Entry 8XYQ (electron microscopy, 2.80 A resolution); this record covers chains A and B of the 4 polymer chains in the assembly.

Chain A:
Protein: MT-a70 family protein
Source organism: Tetrahymena thermophila SB210
UniProt: Q22GC0 (Q22GC0_TETTS); residues 1-372 here correspond to UniProt positions 57-428 (UniProt number = residue number + 56)
Sequence (378 residues; each row starts with the number of its first residue; numbers below 1 keep their minus sign (Gly-5 is residue -5)):
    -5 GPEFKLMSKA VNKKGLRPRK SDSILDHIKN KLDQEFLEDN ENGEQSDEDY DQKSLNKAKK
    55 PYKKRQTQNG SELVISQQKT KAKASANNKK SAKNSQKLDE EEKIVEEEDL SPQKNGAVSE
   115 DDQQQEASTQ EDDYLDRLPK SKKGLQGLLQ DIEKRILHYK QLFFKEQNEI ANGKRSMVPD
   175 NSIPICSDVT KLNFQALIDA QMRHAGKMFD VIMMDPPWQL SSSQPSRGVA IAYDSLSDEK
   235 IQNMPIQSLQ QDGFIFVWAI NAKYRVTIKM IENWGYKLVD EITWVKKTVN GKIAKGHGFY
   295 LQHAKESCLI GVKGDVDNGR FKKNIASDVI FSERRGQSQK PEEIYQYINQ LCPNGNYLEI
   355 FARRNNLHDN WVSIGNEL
Disordered / not traced: -5 to 135, 215-227
Construct notes: expression tag (-5 to 0)
Residues lining bound ligands: S-adenosylmethionine (SAM): Ser181, Asp182, Val183, Thr184, Asp209, Pro210, Pro211, Asp228, Leu230, Ser332, Gln333, Lys334, Phe355, Ala356, Arg357, Asn359, Asn360, Gly369, Asn370, Glu371
From the paper describing this entry:
  - mutagenesis - D209N, H291F: abolished catalytic activity
  - mutagenesis - R221A, K280E, K286A/K289E: decreased binding to DNA
  - mutagenesis - D209A: abolished catalytic activity (proposed by the authors, not directly observed)

Chain B:
Protein: Methyltransferase MT, putative
Source organism: Tetrahymena thermophila SB210
UniProt: Q22XT1 (Q22XT1_TETTS); numbering as in UniProt (aligned over 1-324)
Sequence (357 residues; row label = number of the first residue in the row; numbers below 1 keep their minus sign (Gly-4 is residue -4)):
    -4 GPGRPMSQET LAACQSLDKF AHPKKVSPVQ KSQIIEEPPL QKKIKPTEPG EDQLSLLLKW
    56 RSSYIPPQKP TNEDEYKKII CKDISSEKLE QHAGDVSALF INIKWKLSEG QSGKSIEDLK
   116 KLAISDKLIN NGIIFIWSEK EILSQIVDVL EAKGFNYIEN FMINQLSADK ALEMQRKNQN
   176 QQSKEKKITD FFKRLTPQKN IWSDITPEQC IEQEKFPPNN YVQDIFVNSE YSFFRKSKKI
   236 LLMLRKFNKD AQLELRHQRT SDIFFDIFEQ NKPNDVSKKG MEFVYKMIET LLPKANYSEE
   296 NKGAFKMMEL YADDKSQPRK GWISVYEQEW SHPQFEKGGG SGGGSGGGSW SHPQFEK
Disordered / not traced: -4 to 42, 176-195, 325-352
Construct notes: expression tag (-4 to 0, 325-352)

How chain A and chain B interact:
Pairs across the interface (93):
  Phe248(A) with Phe228(B), hydrophobic
  Phe250(A) with Phe229(B), hydrophobic
  Asn255(A) with Tyr152(B), hydrogen bond; Ile153(B)
  Tyr258(A) with Tyr152(B), hydrophobic
  Arg259(A) with Val142(B); Glu146(B), salt bridge; Tyr152(B)
  Ile262(A) with Leu138(B), hydrophobic; Ser139(B)
  Glu266(A) with Ser139(B), hydrogen bond
  Leu272(A) with Glu136(B); Ser139(B)
  Val273(A) with Tyr226(B), hydrogen bond (backbone-side chain); Phe228(B), hydrophobic
  Asp274(A) with Lys135(B); Tyr226(B); Phe228(B); Phe229(B)
  Glu275(A) with Lys135(B); Leu138(B); Lys233(B)
  Ile276(A) with Phe229(B), hydrophobic
  Thr277(A) with Met157(B); Lys233(B)
  Val279(A) with Met157(B), hydrophobic; Asn159(B); Ile258(B), hydrophobic
  Lys281(A) with Gln48(B); Gln218(B)
  Gly285(A) with Gln48(B), hydrogen bond (backbone-side chain); Leu52(B)
  Lys286(A) with Leu51(B), hydrogen bond (side chain-backbone); Leu52(B)
  Ile287(A) with Leu52(B); Ile258(B); Phe260(B), hydrophobic
  His291(A) with Gln253(B)
  Gly292(A) with Gln253(B), hydrogen bond (backbone-side chain)
  Phe293(A) with His252(B)
  Tyr294(A) with Ile153(B); Glu154(B); Arg240(B), hydrogen bond; Gln253(B), hydrogen bond (backbone-backbone); Leu286(B)
  Leu295(A) with Glu154(B); Asn155(B); Phe156(B), hydrophobic; Thr255(B); Asp257(B)
  Gln296(A) with Gln253(B), hydrogen bond (side chain-backbone); Thr255(B), hydrogen bond (backbone-backbone); Ser256(B); Asp257(B), hydrogen bond (backbone-backbone)
  His297(A) with Glu154(B), salt bridge; Asp257(B)
  Ala298(A) with Asp257(B), hydrogen bond (backbone-side chain); Ile258(B), hydrophobic
  Lys299(A) with Asn155(B), hydrogen bond (side chain-backbone); Met157(B); Asp257(B), salt bridge; Ile258(B)
  Lys317(A) with Ser227(B)
  Asn318(A) with Ser224(B); Glu225(B), hydrogen bond; Tyr226(B), hydrogen bond (side chain-backbone); Phe228(B), hydrogen bond (backbone-backbone); Arg230(B)
  Ile319(A) with Phe228(B); Phe229(B); Arg230(B)
  Ala320(A) with Phe229(B), hydrophobic; Arg230(B), hydrogen bond (backbone-side chain)
  Ser321(A) with Asn223(B), hydrogen bond; Phe229(B); Arg230(B); Ser232(B), hydrogen bond
  Asp322(A) with Lys135(B), salt bridge; Phe229(B); Arg230(B); Lys231(B); Ser232(B), hydrogen bond (side chain-backbone); Lys233(B), salt bridge
  Val323(A) with Met157(B), hydrophobic; Asn159(B); Phe221(B), hydrophobic; Ser232(B)
  Phe325(A) with Gln48(B); Val217(B), hydrophobic; Gln218(B), hydrogen bond (backbone-side chain); Phe260(B), hydrophobic
  Glu337(A) with Gln218(B)
  Tyr341(A) with Phe229(B), hydrophobic
Interface residues without a listed pair, chain A (40 interface residues in all): Gly290, Ile304, Leu345
Interface residues without a listed pair, chain B (47 interface residues in all): Ile128, Asp143, Met238, Phe242, Leu250, Arg251, Phe259, Met282

Overview:
The interface between chain A and chain B involves 40 residues on one side and 47 on the other; the contacts
include 21 hydrogen bonds and 5 salt bridges. Polar pairs include Arg259(A)-Glu146(B), His297(A)-Glu154(B) and
Lys299(A)-Asp257(B). From the paper: D209N, H291F and D209A of chain A abolish catalytic activity; R221A,
K280E and K286A/K289E of chain A reduce binding to DNA.
Chain A is MT-a70 family protein and chain B is Methyltransferase MT, putative, both from Tetrahymena
thermophila SB210; the structure, Cryo-EM structure of SAM-bound Tetrahymena DNA methyltransferase complex
MTA1c, was determined by electron microscopy (same publication as 8XYL, 8XYP, 8XYX, 9U92, 9U9K and 9VU6).
